Entry 8UK4 (X-ray diffraction, 3.02 A resolution); this record covers chains A and P of the 3 polymer chains in the assembly.

Chain A:
Molecule: DNA polymerase eta
Source organism: Homo sapiens
Notes: EC 2.7.7.7
Reference sequence: Q9Y253 (POLH_HUMAN); numbering as in UniProt (aligned over 1-432)
Amino-acid sequence (435 residues; numbered -2 to 432; the number before each row is that of its first residue; numbers below 1 keep their minus sign (Gly-2 is residue -2)):
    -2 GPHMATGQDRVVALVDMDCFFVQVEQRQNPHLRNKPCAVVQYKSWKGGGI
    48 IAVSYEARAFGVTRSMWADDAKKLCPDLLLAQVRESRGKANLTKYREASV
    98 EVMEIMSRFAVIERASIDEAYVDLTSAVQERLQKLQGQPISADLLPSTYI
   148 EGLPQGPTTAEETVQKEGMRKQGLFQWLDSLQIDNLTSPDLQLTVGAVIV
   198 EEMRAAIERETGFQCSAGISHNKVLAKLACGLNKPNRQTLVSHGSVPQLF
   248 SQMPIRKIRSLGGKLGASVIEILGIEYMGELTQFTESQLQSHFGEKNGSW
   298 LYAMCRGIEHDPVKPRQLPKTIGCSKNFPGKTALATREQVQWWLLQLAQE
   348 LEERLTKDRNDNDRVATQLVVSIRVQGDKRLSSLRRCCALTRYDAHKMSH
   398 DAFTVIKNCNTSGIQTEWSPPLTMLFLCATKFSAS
Unresolved in the structure: -2 to 1, 155-159
Construct notes: expression tag (-2 to 0)
Bound ions: Mg2+: Asp13, Met14, Asp115 (together with 1FZ)
Residues lining bound ligands: 1FZ (5'-O-[(R)-hydroxy{[(R)-hydroxy(phosphonooxy)phosphoryl]amino}phosphoryl]thymidine): Asp13, Met14, Asp15, Cys16, Phe17, Phe18, Gln38, Ile48, Ala49, Tyr52, Arg55, Arg61, Ile114, Asp115, Glu116, Lys231
Curated features (UniProtKB/Swiss-Prot):
  - binding site (Mg(2+)): Asp13, Met14, Asp115, Glu116
  - binding site (Mn(2+)): Asp13, Met14, Asp115, Glu116
  - binding site (a 2'-deoxyribonucleoside 5'-triphosphate): Arg61
  - natural variant: Val37 (deletion: In XPV), Leu75 (deletion: In XPV), Arg93 (R93P: In XPV), Arg111 (R111H: In XPV), Thr122 (T122P: In XPV), Gly153 (G153D: In a breast cancer sample), Thr191 (T191P: In XPV), Gly263 (G263V: In XPV), Val266 (V266D: In XPV), Gly295 (G295R: In XPV), Arg361 (R361S: In XPV)
  - mutagenesis: Tyr52 (Y52A/F: Reduces DNA polymerase activity; Y52E: Reduces DNA polymerase activity. Increases fidelity of replication and reduces translesion bypass), Arg61 (R61A: Reduces enzymatic activity by two-thirds), Ser62 (S62G: Increased DNA polymerase activity and translesion bypass compared to wild-type), Ala68 (A68S/V: Severe reduction in thymine dimer translesion bypass), Asn324 to Pro326 (Reduces binding to chromatin and to monoubiquitinated PCNA. Abolishes binding to monoubiquitinated PCNA; when associated with 705-E--H-713 Del)
What the authors report for this chain:
  - binding site for 1FZ: Tyr52, Arg55
  - Mg2+ coordination: Asp13, Met14, Asp115
  - conformationally variable residues (order/disorder transition): Gln38, Arg61

Chain P:
Molecule: 8-nt DNA strand
Sequence (8 nucleotides; each row starts with the number of its first residue):
     1 AGCGTCAT

How chain A and chain P interact:
Pairs across the interface (27; chain A residue first):
  Ser113(A) - DT8(P)  hydrogen bond to the phosphate
  Asp115(A) - DT8(P)  phosphate contact
  Glu116(A) - DT8(P)  sugar contact
  Lys224(A) - DA7(P)  hydrogen bond to the phosphate
  Lys224(A) - DT8(P)  salt bridge to the phosphate
  Ile255(A) - DA7(P)  phosphate contact
  Arg256(A) - DA7(P)  phosphate contact
  Ser257(A) - DC6(P)  phosphate contact
  Ser257(A) - DA7(P)  hydrogen bond to the phosphate
  Leu258(A) - DA7(P)  phosphate contact
  Gly259(A) - DA7(P)  hydrogen bond to the phosphate
  Gly260(A) - DC6(P)  phosphate contact
  Gly260(A) - DA7(P)  hydrogen bond to the phosphate
  Lys261(A) - DT5(P)  salt bridge to the phosphate
  Lys261(A) - DC6(P)  hydrogen bond to the phosphate
  Leu262(A) - DC6(P)  hydrogen bond to the phosphate
  Arg377(A) - DC3(P)  sugar contact
  Arg377(A) - DG4(P)  salt bridge to the phosphate
  Arg377(A) - DT5(P)  base contact
  Leu381(A) - DC3(P)  phosphate contact
  Arg382(A) - DG2(P)  sugar contact
  Arg382(A) - DC3(P)  hydrogen bond to the phosphate
  Arg382(A) - DG4(P)  hydrogen bond to the base
  Arg383(A) - DG2(P)  phosphate contact
  Arg383(A) - DC3(P)  salt bridge to the phosphate
  Cys384(A) - DA1(P)  sugar contact
  Cys384(A) - DG2(P)  hydrogen bond to the phosphate
Interface residues without a listed pair, chain A (18 interface residues in all): Ser380

In short:
18 residues of chain A and 8 residues of chain P are in contact; the contacts include 10 hydrogen bonds and 4
salt bridges. Polar contacts include Arg382(A)-DG4(P), Ser113(A)-DT8(P) and Lys224(A)-DA7(P). Chain A binds
compound 1FZ. The paper reports a binding site for 1FZ at Tyr52(A) and Arg55(A); Mg2+ coordination by
Asp13(A), Met14(A) and Asp115(A).
Chain A is DNA polymerase eta (Homo sapiens) and chain P is an 8-nt DNA strand; the structure, Crystal
structure of human polymerase eta with incoming dTMPnPP nucleotide opposite urea lesion, was determined by
X-ray diffraction (same publication as 8UJT, 8UJV and 8UJX).
